Entry 9HIY (electron microscopy, 2.30 A resolution); this record covers chains H and J of the 3 polymer chains in the assembly.

# Chain H
Protein: CDK-activating kinase assembly factor MAT1
Source organism: Homo sapiens
UniProtKB: P51948 (MAT1_HUMAN), isoform P51948-1; residue numbers follow UniProt; this construct covers 220-309
Chain sequence (93 residues; each row starts with the number of its first residue):
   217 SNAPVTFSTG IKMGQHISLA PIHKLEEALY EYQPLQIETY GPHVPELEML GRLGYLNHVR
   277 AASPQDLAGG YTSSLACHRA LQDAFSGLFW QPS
Not modelled in the structure: 217-243, 309
Differences from the reference sequence: expression tag (217-219)

# Chain J
Protein: Cyclin-dependent kinase 7
Source organism: Homo sapiens
Notes: EC 2.7.11.22, 2.7.11.23
UniProtKB: P50613 (CDK7_HUMAN); numbering as in UniProt (aligned over 1-346)
Chain sequence (349 residues; each row starts with the number of its first residue; numbers below 1 keep their minus sign (Ser-2 is residue -2)):
    -2 SNAMALDVKS RAKRYEKLDF LGEGQFATVY KARDKNTNQI VAIKKIKLGH RSEAKDGINR
    58 TALREIKLLQ ELSHPNIIGL LDAFGHKSNI SLVFDFMETN LEVIIKDNSL VLTPSHIKAY
   118 MLMTLQGLEY LHQHWILHRD LKPNNLLLDE NGVLKLADFG LAKSFGSPNR AYTHQVVTRW
   178 YRAPELLFGA RMYGVGVDMW AVGCILAELL LRVPFLPGDS DLDQLTRIFE TLGTPTEEQW
   238 PDMCSLPDYV TFKSFPGIPL HHIFSAAGDD LLDLIQGLFL FNPCARITAT QALKMKYFSN
   298 RPGPTPGCQL PRPNCPVETL KEQSNPALAI KRKRTEALEQ GGLPKKLIF
Not modelled in the structure: -2 to 9, 45-51, 83-86, 166-168, 311-346
Differences from the reference sequence: expression tag (-2 to 0); engineered mutation Asn97 (Asp in P50613)
UniProt features mapped onto this chain:
  - active site: Asp137 (Proton acceptor)
  - binding site (ATP): Leu18 to Val26, Lys41
  - modified residue: Ala2 (N-acetylalanine), Ser7 (Phosphoserine), Ser164 (Phosphoserine), Thr170 (Phosphothreonine), Ser321 (Phosphoserine)
  - mutagenesis: Lys41 (K41A: Total loss of activity; K41M: No effect on interaction with HINT1), Phe91 (F91G: Enhanced capacity to bind ATP analogs), Ser164 (S164A: No mitotic repression of transcriptional activity of the reconstituted TFIIH complex), Thr170 (T170A: Total loss of activity. Total loss of transcriptional activity of the reconstituted TFIIH complex; T170E: No effect on interaction with HINT1)
Ion coordination: Mg2+: Asn142, Asp155
Residues lining bound ligands: ATP-gamma-S (AGS; phosphothiophosphoric acid-adenylate ester): Leu18, Gly19, Glu20, Gly21, Gln22, Phe23, Val26, Ala39, Ile75, Phe91, Asp92, Phe93, Met94, Asn97, Leu144, Asp155

# Chain H / chain J interface
Pairs across the interface (42; chain H residue first):
  Ala244(H) - Gly300(J)
  Ala244(H) - Pro301(J)
  Leu245(H) - Ser296(J)
  Tyr246(H) - Leu119(J)
  Tyr246(H) - Gln123(J)
  Tyr246(H) - Leu290(J)
  Tyr246(H) - Phe295(J)
  Tyr246(H) - Ser296(J)
  Tyr248(H) - Glu126(J)
  Tyr248(H) - Thr287(J)
  Tyr248(H) - Lys291(J)
  Leu251(H) - Glu126(J)
  Leu251(H) - Tyr127(J)  hydrophobic
  Leu251(H) - Gln130(J)
  Ile253(H) - Gln130(J)
  Pro280(H) - Asp239(J)
  Pro280(H) - Ser242(J)  hydrogen bond (backbone-side chain)
  Gln281(H) - Ser242(J)
  Gln281(H) - Pro244(J)
  Asp282(H) - Met189(J)
  Leu283(H) - Asp239(J)
  Ala284(H) - Trp237(J)  hydrogen bond (backbone-side chain)
  Ala284(H) - Asp239(J)
  Ala284(H) - Ser242(J)
  Ala284(H) - Leu243(J)  hydrophobic
  Ala284(H) - Pro280(J)
  Gly285(H) - Glu182(J)
  Gly285(H) - Met189(J)
  Gly285(H) - Tyr190(J)
  Gly285(H) - Pro280(J)
  Gly286(H) - Pro280(J)
  Gly286(H) - Cys281(J)
  Tyr287(H) - Pro165(J)
  Tyr287(H) - Met189(J)  hydrophobic
  Thr288(H) - Cys281(J)
  Leu291(H) - Trp132(J)
  Ala292(H) - Gly163(J)
  Ala292(H) - Pro165(J)
  His294(H) - Trp132(J)
  Arg295(H) - Trp132(J)
  Arg295(H) - Phe162(J)  hydrogen bond (side chain-backbone)
  Gln298(H) - Trp132(J)  hydrogen bond
Other interface residues (no listed pair), chain H (21 interface residues in all): Arg276
Other interface residues (no listed pair), chain J (32 interface residues in all): Ser161, Ser164, Ala187, Gly191, Asn297, Arg298

# Summary
The interface between chain H and chain J involves 21 residues on one side and 32 on the other; the contacts
include 4 hydrogen bonds. Polar pairs include Pro280(H)-Ser242(J), Ala284(H)-Trp237(J) and
Arg295(H)-Phe162(J). Bound to chain J: ATP-gamma-S.
Here chain H is CDK-activating kinase assembly factor MAT1 and chain J is Cyclin-dependent kinase 7, both from
Homo sapiens. Entry 9HIY (Cryo-EM structure of CAK (CDK7 D97N mutant) in complex with ATPgS) was determined by
electron microscopy.
